PDB entry 7T0F | X-ray diffraction, 2.00 A resolution | chains H and L

Chain H:
Molecule: S25-39 Fab heavy chain
From: Mus musculus
Notes: antibody fragment or engineered binder
Sequence (222 residues; each row starts with the number of its first residue; a row labelled like 52A-52C holds insertion residues (52A, then the next letters in order)):
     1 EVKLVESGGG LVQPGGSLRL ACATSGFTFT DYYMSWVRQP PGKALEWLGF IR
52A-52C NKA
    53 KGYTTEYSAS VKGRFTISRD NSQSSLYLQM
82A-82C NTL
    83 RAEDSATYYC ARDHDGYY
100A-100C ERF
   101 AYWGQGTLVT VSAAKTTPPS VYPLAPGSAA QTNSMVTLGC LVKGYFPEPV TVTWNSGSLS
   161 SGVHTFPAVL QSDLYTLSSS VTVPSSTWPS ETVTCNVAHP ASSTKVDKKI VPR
Unresolved in the structure: 127-133, 213
Cystine bridges: Cys22-Cys92, Cys140-Cys195
Residues lining bound ligands: 4-MeO-KdoOAll (K71; 3-deoxy-4-O-methyl-alpha-D-manno-oct-2-ulopyranosonic acid): Tyr33, Phe50, Arg52, His96, Glu100A

Chain L:
Molecule: S25-39 Fab light chain
From: Mus musculus
Notes: antibody fragment or engineered binder
Sequence (219 residues; each row starts with the number of its first residue; note: 1 number in that range is skipped by the numbering (no residue carries it; nothing is unmodelled there); a row labelled like 27A-27F holds insertion residues (27A, then the next letters in order)):
     1 DIVMTQSPSS LAVSAGEKVT MNCKSSQ
27A-27F SLLNSR
    28 TRKNYLAWYQ QKPGQSPKLL IYWASTRESG VPDRFTGSGS GTDFALTISS VQAEDLAVYY
    88 CKQSYNL
    96 RTFGGGTKLE IKRADAAPTV SIFPPSSEQL TSGGASVVCF LNNFYPKDIN VKWKIDGSER
   156 QNGVLNSWTD QDSKDSTYSM SSTLTLTKDE YERHNSYTCE ATHKTSTSPI VKSFNRNEC
Unresolved in the structure: 1
Cystine bridges: Cys23-Cys88, Cys134-Cys194
Residues lining bound ligands: 4-MeO-KdoOAll (K71; 3-deoxy-4-O-methyl-alpha-D-manno-oct-2-ulopyranosonic acid): Asn27D, Tyr32, Ser91, Tyr92, Asn93, Leu94, Arg96

How chain H and chain L interact:
Contacting residue pairs (74):
  Val37(H) - Phe98(L)  hydrophobic
  Gln39(H) - Gln38(L)  hydrogen bond
  Gln39(H) - Tyr87(L)  hydrogen bond
  Lys43(H) - Tyr87(L)
  Ala44(H) - Tyr87(L)
  Ala44(H) - Gly100(L)
  Leu45(H) - Tyr87(L)  hydrophobic
  Leu45(H) - Phe98(L)
  Trp47(H) - Leu94(L)  hydrophobic
  Trp47(H) - Arg96(L)
  Trp47(H) - Phe98(L)
  Phe50(H) - Arg96(L)
  Glu58(H) - Leu94(L)
  Tyr59(H) - Leu94(L)
  Tyr91(H) - Gln38(L)  hydrogen bond
  Tyr91(H) - Gln42(L)
  Tyr91(H) - Ser43(L)
  Asp95(H) - Arg96(L)  salt bridge
  His96(H) - Arg96(L)
  Tyr99(H) - Lys30(L)  hydrogen bond
  Tyr99(H) - Trp50(L)  hydrophobic
  Tyr100(H) - Tyr49(L)
  Glu100A(H) - Tyr32(L)  hydrogen bond
  Glu100A(H) - Tyr49(L)
  Glu100A(H) - Trp50(L)  hydrogen bond
  Glu100A(H) - Ser91(L)
  Arg100B(H) - Leu46(L)
  Arg100B(H) - Tyr49(L)  hydrogen bond
  Arg100B(H) - Glu55(L)  salt bridge
  Phe100C(H) - Tyr36(L)  hydrogen bond (backbone-side chain)
  Phe100C(H) - Leu46(L)
  Phe100C(H) - Lys89(L)
  Phe100C(H) - Arg96(L)
  Ala101(H) - Glu55(L)
  Trp103(H) - Tyr36(L)
  Trp103(H) - Pro44(L)  hydrophobic
  Trp103(H) - Phe98(L)  hydrophobic
  Gly104(H) - Ser43(L)  hydrogen bond (backbone-side chain)
  Gln105(H) - Ser43(L)  hydrogen bond
  Tyr122(H) - Ser121(L)
  Tyr122(H) - Glu123(L)
  Tyr122(H) - Gln124(L)
  Pro123(H) - Ser121(L)
  Pro123(H) - Glu123(L)
  Leu124(H) - Phe118(L)  hydrophobic
  Leu124(H) - Phe135(L)  hydrophobic
  Ala125(H) - Phe118(L)
  Pro126(H) - Phe118(L)
  Thr137(H) - Ser116(L)
  Thr137(H) - Phe118(L)
  Leu141(H) - Ser131(L)
  Lys143(H) - Gln124(L)
  Lys143(H) - Thr180(L)
  His164(H) - Asn137(L)
  His164(H) - Asn138(L)  hydrogen bond
  His164(H) - Asp167(L)  salt bridge
  His164(H) - Ser174(L)  hydrogen bond
  Thr165(H) - Thr164(L)
  Phe166(H) - Phe135(L)  hydrophobic
  Phe166(H) - Asn137(L)
  Phe166(H) - Ser162(L)
  Phe166(H) - Thr164(L)
  Phe166(H) - Ser174(L)
  Phe166(H) - Met175(L)
  Phe166(H) - Ser176(L)
  Pro167(H) - Ser162(L)  hydrogen bond (backbone-side chain)
  Pro167(H) - Trp163(L)
  Gln171(H) - Leu160(L)
  Ser178(H) - Phe135(L)
  Ser178(H) - Ser176(L)
  Ser179(H) - Phe135(L)
  Ser180(H) - Phe135(L)
  Ser180(H) - Asn137(L)  hydrogen bond
  Lys208(H) - Glu123(L)  salt bridge
Interface residues without a listed pair, chain H (43 interface residues in all): Tyr33, Glu46, Leu138, Gly139, Val169
Interface residues without a listed pair, chain L (40 interface residues in all): Gly99, Ser127, Val133, Asn161

Overview:
43 residues of chain H and 40 residues of chain L are in contact; the contacts include 14 hydrogen bonds and 4
salt bridges. Polar pairs include Asp95(H)-Arg96(L), Arg100B(H)-Glu55(L) and His164(H)-Asp167(L).
4-MeO-KdoOAll is bound between chain H and chain L.
Here chain H is S25-39 Fab heavy chain and chain L is S25-39 Fab light chain, both from Mus musculus. Entry
7T0F (Crystal structure of S25-39 Fab in complex with 4-MeO-KdoOAll) was determined by X-ray diffraction,
deposited together with 7T0G, 7T0H and 7T0I.
